Entry 8YUT (electron microscopy, 2.70 A resolution); this record covers chains A and R of the 5 polymer chains in the assembly.

Chain A:
Protein: Guanine nucleotide-binding protein G(s) subunit alpha isoforms short
From: Homo sapiens
Chain sequence (378 residues; each row starts with the number of its first residue; note: 16 numbers in that range are skipped by the numbering (no residue carries them; nothing is unmodelled there)):
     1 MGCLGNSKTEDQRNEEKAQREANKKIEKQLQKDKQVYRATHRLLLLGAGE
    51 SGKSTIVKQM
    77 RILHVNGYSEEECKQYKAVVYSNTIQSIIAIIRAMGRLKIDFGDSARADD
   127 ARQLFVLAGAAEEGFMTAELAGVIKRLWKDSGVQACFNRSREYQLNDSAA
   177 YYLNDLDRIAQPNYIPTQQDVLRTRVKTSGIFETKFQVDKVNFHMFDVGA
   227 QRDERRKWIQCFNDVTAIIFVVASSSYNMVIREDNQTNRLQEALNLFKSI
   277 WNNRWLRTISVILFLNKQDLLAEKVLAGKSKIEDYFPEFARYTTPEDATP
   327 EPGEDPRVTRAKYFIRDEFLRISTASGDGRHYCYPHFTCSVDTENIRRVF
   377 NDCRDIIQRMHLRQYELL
Unresolved in the structure: 1-10, 77-204, 252-261, 304-306

Chain R:
Protein: Histamine H2 receptor
From: Homo sapiens
UniProt: P25021 (HRH2_HUMAN); numbering as in UniProt (aligned over 2-359)
Chain sequence (411 residues; numbered -32 to 378; the number before each row is that of its first residue; numbers below 1 keep their minus sign (Met-32 is residue -32)):
   -32 MKTIIALSYIFCLVFADYKDDDDKEFLEVLFQGPAPNGTASSFCLDSTAC
    18 KITITVVLAVLILITVAGNVVVCLAVGLNRRLRNLTNCFIVSLAITDLLL
    68 GLLVLPFSAIYQLSCKWSFGKVFCNIYTSLDVMLCTASILNLFMISLDRY
   118 CAVMDPLRYPVLVTPVRVAISLVLIWVISITLSFLSIHLGWNSRNETSKG
   168 NHTTSKCKVQVNEVYGLVDGLVTFYLPLLIMCITYYRIFKVARDQAKRIN
   218 HISSWKAATIREHKATVTLAAVMGAFIICWFPYFTAFVYRGLRGDDAINE
   268 VLEAIVLWLGYANSALNPILYAALNRDFRTGYQQLFCCRLANRNSHKTSL
   318 RSNASQLSRTQSREPRQQEEKPLKLQVWSGTEVTAPQGATDRLEENLYFQ
   368 GHHHHHHHHHH
Unresolved in the structure: -32 to 12, 306-378
Sequence notes: initiating methionine (-32); expression tag (-31 to 1, 360-378)
Cystine bridges: Cys91-Cys174
Residues lining bound ligands: Amthamine (A1D67; 5-(2-azanylethyl)-4-methyl-1,3-thiazol-2-amine): Asp98, Val99, Cys102, Thr103, Asp186, Thr190, Trp247, Tyr250, Phe251, Phe254, Leu274, Tyr278
Curated features (UniProtKB/Swiss-Prot):
  - site: Asp98 (Essential for histamine binding), Asp186 (Essential for tiotidine binding and implicated in H2 selectivity), Thr190 (Implicated in histamine binding)
  - lipidation: Cys305 (S-palmitoyl cysteine)
  - glycosylation: Asn4 (N-linked (GlcNAc...) asparagine)
From the paper describing this entry:
  - binding site for Amthamine: Asp98, Val99, Cys102, Thr103, Asp186, Thr190, Tyr250, Phe251, Phe254, Leu274
  - mutagenesis - V99Y, D186T, T190N: decreased signaling in response to Amthamine

Chain A / chain R interface:
Residue-residue contacts - 45 pairs, chain A then chain R:
  Gln35(A) - Pro127(R)
  Arg38(A) - Pro127(R)  hydrogen bond (side chain-backbone)
  His41(A) - Leu124(R)
  Asp215(A) - Arg125(R)  hydrogen bond (backbone-side chain)
  Lys216(A) - Arg125(R)
  Val217(A) - Arg125(R)
  Asp343(A) - Trp222(R)
  Arg347(A) - Trp222(R)
  Thr350(A) - Trp222(R)
  Thr350(A) - Lys223(R)  hydrogen bond (backbone-side chain)
  Tyr358(A) - Ile216(R)
  Phe376(A) - Leu124(R)  hydrophobic
  Arg380(A) - Leu124(R)
  Asp381(A) - Gln212(R)
  Asp381(A) - Arg215(R)  salt bridge
  Ile383(A) - Pro123(R)  hydrophobic
  Ile383(A) - Leu124(R)  hydrophobic
  Gln384(A) - Val120(R)  hydrogen bond (side chain-backbone)
  Gln384(A) - Pro123(R)
  Gln384(A) - Val208(R)
  Gln384(A) - Gln212(R)  hydrogen bond
  Arg385(A) - Gln212(R)  hydrogen bond
  Arg385(A) - Arg215(R)
  Arg385(A) - Ile216(R)
  His387(A) - Ala119(R)  hydrogen bond (side chain-backbone)
  Leu388(A) - Val120(R)  hydrophobic
  Leu388(A) - Gln212(R)
  Arg389(A) - Arg293(R)
  Gln390(A) - Asn292(R)
  Gln390(A) - Asp294(R)  hydrogen bond
  Tyr391(A) - Arg116(R)
  Tyr391(A) - Ala119(R)
  Glu392(A) - Lys231(R)  salt bridge
  Glu392(A) - Thr235(R)  hydrogen bond (backbone-side chain)
  Glu392(A) - Leu291(R)
  Glu392(A) - Arg293(R)  salt bridge
  Glu392(A) - Arg296(R)  salt bridge
  Leu393(A) - Ile205(R)  hydrophobic
  Leu393(A) - Ala209(R)
  Leu393(A) - Ala232(R)
  Leu393(A) - Leu236(R)  hydrophobic
  Leu394(A) - Ala213(R)
  Leu394(A) - Ile216(R)  hydrophobic
  Leu394(A) - Ile227(R)
  Leu394(A) - Lys231(R)  hydrogen bond (backbone-side chain)
Also at the interface, not in a pair above, chain A (29 interface residues in all): Ala39, Phe219, Leu346, Cys359, Cys379
Also at the interface, not in a pair above, chain R (31 interface residues in all): Met121, Tyr126, Val128, Thr131, Ile219

Overview:
Chain A and chain R form an interface of 29 and 31 residues respectively; the contacts include 10 hydrogen
bonds and 4 salt bridges. Polar contacts include Asp381(A)-Arg215(R), Glu392(A)-Lys231(R) and
Glu392(A)-Arg293(R). From the paper: a binding site for Amthamine at Asp98(R), Val99(R) and Cys102(R) among
others; V99Y, D186T and T190N of chain R reduce signaling in response to Amthamine.
Chain A is Guanine nucleotide-binding protein G(s) subunit alpha isoforms short and chain R is Histamine H2
receptor, both from Homo sapiens; the structure, Cryo-EM structure of the amthamine-bound H2R-Gs complex, was
determined by electron microscopy (same publication as 8YUU and 8YUV).
